Entry 6ZYZ (X-ray diffraction, 2.27 A resolution); this record covers chains C and D of the 4 polymer chains in the assembly.

Chain C (and D):
Name: Borneol dehydrogenase from salvia rosmarinus
Organism: Salvia rosmarinus
Notes: chain D of this document is another copy of the same molecule, construct and numbering; everything in this record applies to it too
Amino-acid sequence (290 residues; each row starts with the number of its first residue; numbers below 1 keep their minus sign (Met-20 is residue -20)):
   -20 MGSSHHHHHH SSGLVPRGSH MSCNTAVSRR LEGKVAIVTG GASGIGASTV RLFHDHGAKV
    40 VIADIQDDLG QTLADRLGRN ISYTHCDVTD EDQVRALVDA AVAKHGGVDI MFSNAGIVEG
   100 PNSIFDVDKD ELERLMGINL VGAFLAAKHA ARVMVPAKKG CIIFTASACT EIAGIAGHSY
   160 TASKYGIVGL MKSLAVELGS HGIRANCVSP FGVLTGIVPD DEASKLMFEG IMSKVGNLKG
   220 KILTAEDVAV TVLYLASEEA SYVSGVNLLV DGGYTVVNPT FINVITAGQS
Disordered / not traced: -20 to 7, 267-269
Small-molecule neighbours:
  - NAD (nicotinamide-adenine-dinucleotide): Gly19, Ala21, Ser22, Gly23, Ile24, Gly25, Asp43, Ile44, Gln45, Cys65, Asp66, Val67, Asn93, Ala94, Gly95, Ile96, Val97, Ile117, Thr144, Ala145, Ser146, Tyr159, Lys163, Pro189, Phe190, Gly191, Val192, Thr194, Gly195, Ile196
  - pentaerythritol propoxylate (5/4 po/oh) (PXN; (2S)-1-[3-{[(2R)-2-hydroxypropyl]oxy}-2,2-bis({[(2R)-2-hydroxypropyl]oxy}methyl)propoxy]propan-2-ol), molecule 1: Ser172, Val175, Glu176, Ser179
  - pentaerythritol propoxylate (5/4 po/oh) (PXN), molecule 2: Pro258, Ile261, Thr265
Reported in the primary citation:
  - binding site for NAD: Val97, Phe190, Gly191, Ile196
  - binding site for pentaerythritol propoxylate (5/4 po/oh): Ala155
  - catalytic residues: Ser146, Tyr159, Lys163 (by similarity / conservation)
  - mutagenesis - S146A, Y159A: abolished catalytic activity
  - specificity-determining residues: Val97, Gly99, Gly191
  - mutagenesis - G191F: decreased catalytic activity on exo-1 a

How chain C and chain D interact:
Residue-residue contacts (55; chain C residue first):
  Thr68(C) with Lys108(D)
  Glu70(C) with Lys108(D)
  Asn101(C) with Glu176(D)
  Ser102(C) with Glu176(D), hydrogen bond
  Ile103(C) with Lys127(D); Leu173(D), hydrophobic; Glu176(D), hydrogen bond (backbone-side chain)
  Phe104(C) with Lys127(D); Ala130(D); Arg131(D); Val134(D), hydrophobic
  Val106(C) with Phe123(D), hydrophobic; Lys127(D), hydrogen bond (backbone-side chain)
  Lys108(C) with Thr68(D); Glu70(D); Leu124(D)
  Leu111(C) with Phe123(D), hydrophobic
  Met115(C) with Leu119(D), hydrophobic
  Leu119(C) with Met115(D), hydrophobic
  Phe123(C) with Val106(D), hydrophobic; Leu111(D), hydrophobic; His157(D); Ser158(D); Ala161(D), hydrophobic
  Lys127(C) with Ile103(D); Phe104(D); Val106(D), hydrogen bond (side chain-backbone)
  Ala130(C) with Phe104(D)
  Arg131(C) with Phe104(D)
  Val134(C) with Phe104(D), hydrophobic
  Ala152(C) with Val175(D), hydrophobic
  His157(C) with Phe123(D); Ser172(D), hydrogen bond; Leu173(D); Glu176(D), salt bridge
  Ser158(C) with Phe123(D)
  Thr160(C) with Gly168(D); Ser172(D)
  Ala161(C) with Phe123(D), hydrophobic; Gly165(D)
  Tyr164(C) with Tyr164(D); Val167(D), hydrophobic; Gly168(D); Lys171(D)
  Gly165(C) with Ala161(D)
  Gly168(C) with Thr160(D); Tyr164(D)
  Lys171(C) with Tyr164(D)
  Ser172(C) with His157(D), hydrogen bond
  Leu173(C) with Ile103(D), hydrophobic; His157(D)
  Val175(C) with Ala152(D), hydrophobic
  Glu176(C) with Ser102(D), hydrogen bond; Ile103(D), hydrogen bond (side chain-backbone); His157(D), salt bridge
Interface residues without a listed pair, chain C (34 interface residues in all): Glu112, Val120, Leu124, Val167, Leu169
Interface residues without a listed pair, chain D (34 interface residues in all): Asn101, Glu112, Val120, Leu169

In short:
Chain C and chain D each contribute 34 residues to their interface; the contacts include 8 hydrogen bonds and
2 salt bridges. Among the polar pairs are His157(C)-Glu176(D), Ser102(C)-Glu176(D) and Ile103(C)-Glu176(D).
The paper reports catalytic residues Ser146(C), Tyr159(C) and Lys163(C); S146A and Y159A of chain C abolish
catalytic activity.
Both chains are Borneol dehydrogenase from salvia rosmarinus (Salvia rosmarinus). Entry 6ZYZ (Structure of the
borneol dehydrogenases of Salvia rosmarinus with NAD+) was determined by X-ray diffraction (same publication
as 6ZZ0 and 6ZZT).
